Entry 5XWF (X-ray diffraction, 2.58 A resolution); this record covers chain A.

[Chain A]
Molecule: Fungal chitinase from Rhizomucor miehei (SeMet-substituted proteins)
Organism: Rhizomucor miehei
Notes: EC 3.2.1.14
Chain sequence (378 residues; each row starts with the number of its first residue):
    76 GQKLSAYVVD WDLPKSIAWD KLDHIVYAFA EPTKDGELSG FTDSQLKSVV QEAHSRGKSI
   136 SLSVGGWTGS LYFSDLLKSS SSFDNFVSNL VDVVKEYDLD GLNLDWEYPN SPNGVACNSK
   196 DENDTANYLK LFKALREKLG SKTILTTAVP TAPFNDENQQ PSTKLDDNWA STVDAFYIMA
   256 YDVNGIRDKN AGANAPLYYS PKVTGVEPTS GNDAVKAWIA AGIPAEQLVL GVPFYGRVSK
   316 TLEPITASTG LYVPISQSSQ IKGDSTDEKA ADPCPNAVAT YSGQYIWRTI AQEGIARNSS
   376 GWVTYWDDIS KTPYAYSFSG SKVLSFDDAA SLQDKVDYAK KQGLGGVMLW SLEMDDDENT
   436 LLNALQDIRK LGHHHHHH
Not modelled in the structure: 76, 446-453
Disulfide bonds: C192-C349
Modified / non-standard residues: Mse254 (selenomethionine); Mse423 (selenomethionine); Mse429 (selenomethionine)

[In short]
Chain A is Fungal chitinase from Rhizomucor miehei (SeMet-substituted proteins) (Rhizomucor miehei); the
structure, Crystal structure of chitinase (RmChi1) from Rhizomucor miehei (SP3221/SAD), was determined by
X-ray diffraction together with 7FBT and 5YUQ from the same study.
